7QNZ - chains A and J of the 7 polymer chains in the assembly; structure by electron microscopy, 4.58 A resolution (low resolution: residue-level contacts below are approximate; hydrogen-bond / salt-bridge calls are withheld).

Chain A:
Molecule: DNA ligase 1
Organism: Homo sapiens
Notes: EC 6.5.1.1
UniProt: P18858 (DNLI1_HUMAN); numbering as in UniProt (aligned over 1-919)
Sequence (919 residues; row label = number of the first residue in the row):
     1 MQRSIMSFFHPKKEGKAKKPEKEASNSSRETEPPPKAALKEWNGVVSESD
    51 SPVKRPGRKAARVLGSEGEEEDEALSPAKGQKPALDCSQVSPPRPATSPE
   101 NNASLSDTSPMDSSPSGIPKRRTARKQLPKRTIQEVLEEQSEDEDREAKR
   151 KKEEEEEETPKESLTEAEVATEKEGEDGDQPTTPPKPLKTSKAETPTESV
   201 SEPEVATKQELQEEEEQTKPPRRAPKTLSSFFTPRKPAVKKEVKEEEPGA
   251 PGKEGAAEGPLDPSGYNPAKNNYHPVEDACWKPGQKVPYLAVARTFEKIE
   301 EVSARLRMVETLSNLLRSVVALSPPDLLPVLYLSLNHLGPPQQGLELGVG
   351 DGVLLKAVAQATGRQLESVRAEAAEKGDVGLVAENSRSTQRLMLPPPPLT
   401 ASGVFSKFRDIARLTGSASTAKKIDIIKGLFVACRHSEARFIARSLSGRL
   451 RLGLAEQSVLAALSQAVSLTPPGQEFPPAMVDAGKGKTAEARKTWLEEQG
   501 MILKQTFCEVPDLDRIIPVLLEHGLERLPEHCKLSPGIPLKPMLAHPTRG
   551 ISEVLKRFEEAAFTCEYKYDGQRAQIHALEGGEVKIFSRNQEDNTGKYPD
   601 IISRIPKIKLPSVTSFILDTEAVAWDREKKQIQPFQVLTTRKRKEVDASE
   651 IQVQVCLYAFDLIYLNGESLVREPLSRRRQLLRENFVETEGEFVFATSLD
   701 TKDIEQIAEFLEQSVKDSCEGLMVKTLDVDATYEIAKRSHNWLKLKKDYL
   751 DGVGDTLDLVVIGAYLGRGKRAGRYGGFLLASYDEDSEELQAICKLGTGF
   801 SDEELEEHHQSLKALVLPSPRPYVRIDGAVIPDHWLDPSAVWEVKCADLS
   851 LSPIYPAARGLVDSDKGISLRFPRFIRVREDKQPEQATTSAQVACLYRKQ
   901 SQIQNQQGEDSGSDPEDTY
Disordered / not traced: 1-261, 902-919
Residues lining bound ligands: adenosine monophosphate (AMP): Tyr567, Lys568, Tyr569, Gln572, Arg573, Arg589, Glu621, Phe660, Ala696, Glu720, Met723, Lys725, Trp742, Lys744

Chain J:
Molecule: Oligo32
Sequence (32 nucleotides; numbered 0 to 31; the number before each row is that of its first residue; numbering starts at 0):
     0 GGTTCAGTCCGACGACGCATCAGCACAGAAGC
Disordered / not traced: 0

Chain A / chain J interface:
Residue-residue contacts - 56 pairs, chain A then chain J:
  Arg305(A) - DC8(J)
  Thr415(A) - DC20(J)
  Gly416(A) - DC20(J)
  Gly416(A) - DA21(J)
  Ser417(A) - DA21(J)
  Ala418(A) - DA21(J)
  Ser419(A) - DC20(J)
  Ser419(A) - DA21(J)
  Thr420(A) - DA21(J)
  Arg449(A) - DA11(J)
  Arg449(A) - DC12(J)
  Arg451(A) - DA11(J)
  Leu452(A) - DG10(J)
  Gly453(A) - DC9(J)
  Gly453(A) - DG10(J)
  Leu454(A) - DC9(J)
  Leu454(A) - DG10(J)
  Ala455(A) - DC9(J)
  Ala455(A) - DG10(J)
  Gln457(A) - DC9(J)
  Ser458(A) - DC8(J)
  Ser458(A) - DC9(J)
  Lys504(A) - DC8(J)
  His546(A) - DT7(J)
  Arg557(A) - DG6(J)
  Gln636(A) - DC15(J)
  Gln636(A) - DG16(J)
  Thr639(A) - DG16(J)
  Thr640(A) - DC17(J)
  Arg641(A) - DC17(J)
  Lys642(A) - DC17(J)
  Lys642(A) - DA18(J)
  Arg643(A) - DC17(J)
  Arg643(A) - DA18(J)
  Lys644(A) - DA18(J)
  Arg738(A) - DT7(J)
  Arg768(A) - DA11(J)
  Arg768(A) - DC12(J)
  Lys770(A) - DG10(J)
  Lys770(A) - DA11(J)
  Arg771(A) - DA11(J)
  Gly776(A) - DC12(J)
  Cys794(A) - DA14(J)
  Lys795(A) - DG13(J)
  Lys795(A) - DA14(J)
  Leu796(A) - DG13(J)
  Gly797(A) - DC12(J)
  Gly797(A) - DG13(J)
  Ser850(A) - DC15(J)
  Ser852(A) - DC15(J)
  Pro853(A) - DG16(J)
  Tyr855(A) - DA14(J)
  Tyr855(A) - DC15(J)
  Ser869(A) - DC15(J)
  Leu870(A) - DA14(J)
  Phe872(A) - DG13(J)
Interface residues without a listed pair, chain A (49 interface residues in all): Glu456, Lys556, Lys737, Tyr765, Gly767, Gly769, Gly777, Leu851
Interface residues without a listed pair, chain J (16 interface residues in all): DA5

In short:
The interface between chain A and chain J involves 49 residues on one side and 16 on the other. Ligands of
chain A: adenosine monophosphate.
Here chain A is DNA ligase 1 (Homo sapiens) and chain J is Oligo32. Entry 7QNZ (human Lig1-DNA-PCNA complex
reconstituted in absence of ATP) was determined by electron microscopy together with 7QO1 and 8B8T from the
same study.
